2GHM - chain A; structure by X-ray diffraction, 2.35 A resolution.

# Chain A
Protein: Mitogen-activated protein kinase 14
Organism: Mus musculus
Notes: EC 2.7.1.37
Reference sequence: P47811 (MK14_MOUSE); residues 5-352 here correspond to UniProt positions 4-351 (UniProt number = residue number - 1)
Chain sequence (348 residues; row label = number of the first residue in the row):
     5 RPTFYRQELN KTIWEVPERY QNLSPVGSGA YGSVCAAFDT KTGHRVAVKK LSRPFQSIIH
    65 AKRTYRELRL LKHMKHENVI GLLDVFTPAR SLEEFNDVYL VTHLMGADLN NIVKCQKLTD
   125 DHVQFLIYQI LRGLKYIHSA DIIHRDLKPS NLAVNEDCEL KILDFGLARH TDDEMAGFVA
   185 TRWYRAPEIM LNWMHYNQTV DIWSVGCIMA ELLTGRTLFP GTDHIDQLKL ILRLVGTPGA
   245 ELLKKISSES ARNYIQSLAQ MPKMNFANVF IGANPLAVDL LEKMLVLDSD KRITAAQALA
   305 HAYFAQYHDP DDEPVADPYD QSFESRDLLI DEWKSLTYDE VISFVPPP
Unresolved in the structure: 120, 172-182
Construct notes: engineered mutation A180 (Thr179 in P47811), F182 (Tyr181 in P47811)
Ligand contacts: LIC (3-(2-chlorobenzyl)-1-(2-{[(1S)-2-hydroxy-1,2-dimethylpropyl]amino}pyrimidin-4-yl)-1-(4-methoxyphenyl)urea): V30, G31, S32, G33, G36, S37, V38, A51, K53, L75, I84, G85, L86, L104, V105, T106, H107, L108, M109, A111, D112, L167, D168

# Summary
Ligands of chain A: compound LIC.
Chain A is Mitogen-activated protein kinase 14 (Mus musculus); the structure, Mutated MAP kinase P38 (Mus
Musculus) in complex with Inhbitor PG-895449, was determined by X-ray diffraction (same publication as 2GHL).
